Entry 5D0V (X-ray diffraction, 2.90 A resolution); this record covers chains H and I of the 28 polymer chains in the assembly.

Chain H:
Molecule: Proteasome subunit beta type-2
From: Saccharomyces cerevisiae (strain ATCC 204508 / S288c)
Notes: EC 3.4.25.1
UniProtKB: P25043 (PSB2_YEAST); residues 1-232 here correspond to UniProt positions 30-261 (UniProt number = residue number + 29)
Sequence (232 residues; each row starts with the number of its first residue):
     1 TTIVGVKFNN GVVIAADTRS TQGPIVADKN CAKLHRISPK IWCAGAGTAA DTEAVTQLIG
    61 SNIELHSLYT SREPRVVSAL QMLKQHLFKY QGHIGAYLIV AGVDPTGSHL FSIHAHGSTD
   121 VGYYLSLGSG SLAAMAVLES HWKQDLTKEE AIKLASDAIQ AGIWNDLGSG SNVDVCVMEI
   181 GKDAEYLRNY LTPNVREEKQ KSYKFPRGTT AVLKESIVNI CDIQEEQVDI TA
Disordered / not traced: 223-232
Glycans and other covalent adducts: CARFILZOMIB, bound form (3BV) linked to T1
Bound ions: Mg2+: Q91 (shared with 2 residues of chain N)
Small-molecule neighbours:
  - CARFILZOMIB, bound form (3BV; N-{(2S)-2-[(morpholin-4-ylacetyl)amino]-4-phenylbutanoyl}-L-leucyl-N-[(2R,3S,4S)-1,3-dihydroxy-2,6-dimethylheptan-4-yl]-L-phenylalaninamide), molecule 1: R19, S20, T21, Q22, A27, C31, K33, G45, A46, G47, T48, A49, T52, S129, G168
  - CARFILZOMIB, bound form (3BV), molecule 2: H114, H116, S118, D120
Swiss-Prot annotation at these positions:
  - active site: T1 (Nucleophile)
From the paper describing this entry:
  - catalytic residues: K33 (proposed by the authors, not directly observed)

Chain I:
Molecule: Proteasome subunit beta type-3
From: Saccharomyces cerevisiae (strain ATCC 204508 / S288c)
Notes: EC 3.4.25.1
UniProtKB: P25451 (PSB3_YEAST); residues 0-204 here correspond to UniProt positions 1-205 (UniProt number = residue number + 1)
Sequence (205 residues; each row starts with the number of its first residue; numbering starts at 0):
     0 MSDPSSINGG IVVAMTGKDC VAIACDLRLG SQSLGVSNKF EKIFHYGHVF LGITGLATDV
    60 TTLNEMFRYK TNLYKLKEER AIEPETFTQL VSSSLYERRF GPYFVGPVVA GINSKSGKPF
   120 IAGFDLIGCI DEAKDFIVSG TASDQLFGMC ESLYEPNLEP EDLFETISQA LLNAADRDAL
   180 SGWGAVVYII KKDEVVKRYL KMRQD
Disordered / not traced: 0
Bound ions: Mg2+ site 1: A174, D177, S180; Mg2+ site 2: D204 (shared with 3 residues of chain Y)
Small-molecule neighbours: CARFILZOMIB, bound form (3BV; N-{(2S)-2-[(morpholin-4-ylacetyl)amino]-4-phenylbutanoyl}-L-leucyl-N-[(2R,3S,4S)-1,3-dihydroxy-2,6-dimethylheptan-4-yl]-L-phenylalaninamide): S4, R98, D124, L125, I126, C128, D130
Swiss-Prot annotation at these positions:
  - modified residue: S30 (Phosphoserine)
  - cross-link: K69 (Glycyl lysine isopeptide (Lys-Gly) (interchain with G-Cter in ubiquitin))

Interface between chain H and chain I:
Residue-residue contacts (57; chain H residue first):
  I25(H) with D143(I); F146(I), hydrophobic
  A27(H) with D130(I)
  D28(H) with D130(I); E131(I)
  K29(H) with E150(I), salt bridge
  T48(H) with I126(I)
  A49(H) with C128(I), hydrophobic
  A50(H) with Y95(I); I126(I), hydrophobic; C128(I)
  D51(H) with Y95(I), hydrogen bond; R98(I), salt bridge
  A54(H) with Y95(I)
  Y90(H) with F99(I), hydrophobic
  H93(H) with R98(I), hydrogen bond (backbone-side chain); F99(I)
  I94(H) with F99(I), hydrophobic
  R196(H) with E150(I), hydrogen bond (side chain-backbone)
  K199(H) with E150(I); S151(I); Y153(I), hydrogen bond (side chain-backbone)
  S202(H) with E154(I), hydrogen bond
  Y203(H) with S151(I); L152(I), hydrophobic
  K204(H) with E154(I); D161(I)
  F205(H) with L152(I), hydrophobic; Q168(I)
  R207(H) with E160(I); D161(I), salt bridge
  G208(H) with E164(I), hydrogen bond (backbone-side chain)
  T209(H) with E164(I), hydrogen bond (backbone-side chain)
  T210(H) with E164(I), hydrogen bond; S167(I); Q168(I), hydrogen bond; L199(I)
  A211(H) with L199(I); K200(I), hydrogen bond (backbone-backbone)
  V212(H) with F163(I), hydrophobic; Y198(I)
  L213(H) with Y198(I), hydrogen bond (backbone-backbone); L199(I); K200(I)
  K214(H) with R197(I); Y198(I), hydrogen bond (backbone-backbone)
  E215(H) with K196(I); R197(I), salt bridge
  S216(H) with V195(I); K196(I), hydrogen bond (backbone-backbone)
  I217(H) with V194(I)
  V218(H) with V194(I), hydrogen bond (backbone-backbone); K196(I)
  N219(H) with H44(I)
  I220(H) with G46(I); V194(I), hydrophobic
  D222(H) with K74(I), salt bridge
Other interface residues (no listed pair), chain H (36 interface residues in all): V26, Q57, P206
Other interface residues (no listed pair), chain I (38 interface residues in all): H47, F49, Q88, D124, E158, T165, L171, Y187

Summary:
The interface between chain H and chain I involves 36 residues on one side and 38 on the other, with 14
hydrogen bonds and 5 salt bridges. Polar pairs include K29(H)-E150(I), D51(H)-R98(I) and R207(H)-D161(I).
Ligands of chain H: CARFILZOMIB, bound form. Bound to chain I: CARFILZOMIB, bound form. The paper reports the
catalytic residue K33(H).
Chain H is Proteasome subunit beta type-2 and chain I is Proteasome subunit beta type-3, both from
Saccharomyces cerevisiae (strain ATCC 204508 / S288c); the structure, Yeast 20S proteasome beta5-T1C mutant in
complex with Carfilzomib, was determined by X-ray diffraction together with 5CZ4, 5CZ5, 5CZ6, 5CZ7, 5CZ8, 5CZ9
and 16 further entries from the same study.
